Entry 6LDO (X-ray diffraction, 2.75 A resolution); this record covers chains A and C of the 4 polymer chains in the assembly.

# Chain A (and C)
Molecule: Cystathionine gamma-lyase
Source organism: Lactobacillus plantarum
Notes: chain C of this document is another copy of the same molecule, construct and numbering; everything in this record applies to it too
UniProtKB: A0A162EFJ4 (A0A162EFJ4_LACPN); residues 1-381 here = UniProt positions 1-381
Amino-acid sequence (389 residues; each row starts with the number of its first residue):
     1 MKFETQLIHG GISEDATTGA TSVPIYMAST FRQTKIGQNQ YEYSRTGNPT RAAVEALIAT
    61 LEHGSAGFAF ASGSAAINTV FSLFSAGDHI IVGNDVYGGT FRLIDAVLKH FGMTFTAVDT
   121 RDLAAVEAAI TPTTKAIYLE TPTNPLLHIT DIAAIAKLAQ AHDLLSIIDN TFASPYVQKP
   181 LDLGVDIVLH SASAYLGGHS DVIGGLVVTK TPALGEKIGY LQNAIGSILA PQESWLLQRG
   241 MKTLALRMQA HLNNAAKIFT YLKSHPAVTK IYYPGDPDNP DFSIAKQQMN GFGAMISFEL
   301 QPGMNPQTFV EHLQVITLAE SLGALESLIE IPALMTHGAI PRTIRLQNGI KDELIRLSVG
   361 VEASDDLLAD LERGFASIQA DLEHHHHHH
Not modelled in the structure: 382-389
Sequence notes: engineered mutation A194 (Lys in A0A162EFJ4); expression tag (382-389)
Residues lining bound ligands: L-serine (KOU; (E)-N-({3-hydroxy-2-methyl-5-[(phosphonooxy)methyl]pyridin-4-yl}methylidene)-L-serine): S72, G73, S74, I77, Y97, E140, N144, D169, T171, F172, S191, S193, I203, G204, E320, S321, L322, T336, R356
What the authors report for this chain:
  - binding site for L-serine: Y97, E320
  - mutagenesis - Y97F (88-fold): decreased catalytic activity on cystathionase
  - mutagenesis - Y97F (11-fold): increased catalytic activity on l-cysteine
  - mutagenesis - Y97F: decreased catalytic activity on l-homocysteine
  - catalytic residues: Y97 (proposed by the authors, not directly observed)
  - mutagenesis - Y97F (88-fold): decreased catalytic activity (cystathionase activity)
  - mutagenesis - Y97F (11-fold): increased catalytic activity (l-cysteine beta-lyase activity)
  - mutagenesis - Y97F: decreased catalytic activity (l-homocysteine gamma-lyase activity)
  - specificity-determining residues: E320 (by similarity / conservation)

# How chain A and chain C interact
Pairs across the interface (40; chain A residue first):
  E14(A) - R32(C)  salt bridge
  D15(A) - Y26(C)  hydrogen bond
  T17(A) - T17(C)
  T18(A) - Y26(C)
  T18(A) - F31(C)
  T18(A) - N39(C)
  G19(A) - F31(C)
  G19(A) - R32(C)  hydrogen bond (backbone-backbone)
  A20(A) - A28(C)  hydrophobic
  A20(A) - T30(C)
  A20(A) - F31(C)  hydrophobic
  T21(A) - A28(C)
  T21(A) - T30(C)  hydrogen bond (backbone-backbone)
  S22(A) - A28(C)
  P24(A) - P24(C)  hydrophobic
  P24(A) - I25(C)
  P24(A) - Y26(C)  hydrophobic
  I25(A) - P24(C)
  I25(A) - I25(C)  hydrogen bond (backbone-backbone)
  I25(A) - M27(C)  hydrophobic
  Y26(A) - D15(C)
  Y26(A) - T18(C)
  Y26(A) - A20(C)  hydrophobic
  Y26(A) - P24(C)  hydrophobic
  M27(A) - I25(C)  hydrophobic
  M27(A) - W235(C)  hydrophobic
  A28(A) - A20(C)  hydrophobic
  A28(A) - T21(C)
  A28(A) - S22(C)
  T30(A) - A20(C)
  T30(A) - T21(C)  hydrogen bond (backbone-backbone)
  F31(A) - T18(C)
  F31(A) - G19(C)
  F31(A) - A20(C)
  R32(A) - E14(C)  salt bridge
  R32(A) - G19(C)  hydrogen bond (backbone-backbone)
  N39(A) - T18(C)  hydrogen bond (side chain-backbone)
  Q232(A) - I25(C)
  Q232(A) - Q232(C)  hydrogen bond
  W235(A) - M27(C)  hydrophobic
Interface residues without a listed pair, chain A (21 interface residues in all): Y41, P49
Interface residues without a listed pair, chain C (22 interface residues in all): S29, Y41, P49

# Overview
21 residues of chain A and 22 residues of chain C are in contact, with 8 hydrogen bonds and 2 salt bridges.
Polar contacts include E14(A)-R32(C), D15(A)-Y26(C) and N39(A)-T18(C). Ligands of chain A: L-serine. The paper
reports the catalytic residue Y97(A); Y97F of chain A reduces catalytic activity on cystathionase.
Both chains are Cystathionine gamma-lyase (Lactobacillus plantarum). Entry 6LDO (Crystal structure of
cystathionine gamma-lyase from Lactobacillus plantarum complexed with L-serine) was determined by X-ray
diffraction (same publication as 6LE4).
